Entry 8FL8 (electron microscopy, 4.20 A resolution (low resolution: residue-level contacts below are approximate; hydrogen-bond / salt-bridge calls are withheld)); this record covers chains C and D of the 27 polymer chains in the assembly.

[Chain C]
Name: ATP synthase subunit alpha
From: Saccharomyces cerevisiae
UniProtKB: A0A6A5Q4L9 (A0A6A5Q4L9_YEASX); residues 4-510 here correspond to UniProt positions 39-545 (UniProt number = residue number + 35)
Amino-acid sequence (507 residues; row label = number of the first residue in the row):
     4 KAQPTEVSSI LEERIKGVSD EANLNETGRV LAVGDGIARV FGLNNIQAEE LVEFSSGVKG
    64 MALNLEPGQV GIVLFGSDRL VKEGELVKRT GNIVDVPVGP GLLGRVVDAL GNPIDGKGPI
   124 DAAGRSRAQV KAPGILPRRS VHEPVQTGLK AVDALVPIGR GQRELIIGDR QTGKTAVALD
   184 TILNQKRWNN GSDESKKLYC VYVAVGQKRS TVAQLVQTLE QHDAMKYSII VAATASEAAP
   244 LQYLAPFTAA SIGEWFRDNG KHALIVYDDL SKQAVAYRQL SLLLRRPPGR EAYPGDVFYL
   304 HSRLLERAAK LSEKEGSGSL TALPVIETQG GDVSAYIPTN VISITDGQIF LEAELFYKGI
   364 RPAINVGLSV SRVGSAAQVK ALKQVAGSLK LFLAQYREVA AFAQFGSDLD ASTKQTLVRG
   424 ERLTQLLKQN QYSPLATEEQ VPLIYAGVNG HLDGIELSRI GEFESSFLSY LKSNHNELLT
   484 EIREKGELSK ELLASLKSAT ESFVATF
Disordered / not traced: 4-5
Small-molecule neighbours: ATP (adenosine-5'-triphosphate): Asp172, Arg173, Gln174, Thr175, Gly176, Lys177, Thr178, Ala179, Phe359, Arg364, Gln432, Asn433, Gln434

[Chain D]
Name: ATP synthase subunit beta
From: Saccharomyces cerevisiae
UniProtKB: A0A6A5PX46 (A0A6A5PX46_YEASX); residues 6-478 here correspond to UniProt positions 39-511 (UniProt number = residue number + 33)
Amino-acid sequence (473 residues; numbered 6 to 478; the number before each row is that of its first residue):
     6 STPITGKVTA VIGAIVDVHF EQSELPAILN ALEIKTPQGK LVLEVAQHLG ENTVRTIAMD
    66 GTEGLVRGEK VLDTGGPISV PVGRETLGRI INVIGEPIDE RGPIKSKLRK PIHADPPSFA
   126 EQSTSAEILE TGIKVVDLLA PYARGGKIGL FGGAGVGKTV FIQELINNIA KAHGGFSVFT
   186 GVGERTREGN DLYREMKETG VINLEGESKV ALVFGQMNEP PGARARVALT GLTIAEYFRD
   246 EEGQDVLLFI DNIFRFTQAG SEVSALLGRI PSAVGYQPTL ATDMGLLQER ITTTKKGSVT
   306 SVQAVYVPAD DLTDPAPATT FAHLDATTVL SRGISELGIY PAVDPLDSKS RLLDAAVVGQ
   366 EHYDVASKVQ ETLQTYKSLQ DIIAILGMDE LSEQDKLTVE RARKIQRFLS QPFAVAEVFT
   426 GIPGKLVRLK DTVASFKAVL EGKYDNIPEH AFYMVGGIED VVAKAEKLAA EAN

[How chain C and chain D interact]
Pairs across the interface (67; chain C residue first):
  Gly45(C) - Arg72(D)
  Leu46(C) - Arg72(D)
  Asn47(C) - Val71(D)
  Asn47(C) - Arg72(D)
  Asn48(C) - Val71(D)
  Ile49(C) - Leu70(D)
  Ile49(C) - Val71(D)
  Gln50(C) - Gly69(D)
  Gln50(C) - Leu70(D)
  Gln50(C) - Val71(D)
  Ala51(C) - Gly69(D)
  Ala51(C) - Leu70(D)
  Glu52(C) - Glu68(D)
  Glu52(C) - Gly69(D)
  Asn67(C) - Ile17(D)
  Leu68(C) - Ala15(D)
  Leu68(C) - Val16(D)
  Leu68(C) - Leu70(D)
  Leu68(C) - Arg72(D)
  Glu69(C) - Arg72(D)
  Pro70(C) - Thr14(D)
  Pro70(C) - Ala15(D)
  Pro70(C) - Arg72(D)
  Gly71(C) - Arg72(D)
  Val73(C) - Arg72(D)
  Gly137(C) - Thr191(D)
  Ile138(C) - Thr191(D)
  Ile138(C) - Gly194(D)
  Ile138(C) - Asn195(D)
  Ile138(C) - Phe219(D)
  Leu139(C) - Glu105(D)
  Arg141(C) - Thr191(D)
  Arg141(C) - Asn195(D)
  Arg142(C) - Asn195(D)
  Ser143(C) - Asp196(D)
  Arg166(C) - Arg190(D)
  Arg289(C) - Ile17(D)
  Arg289(C) - Gly18(D)
  Pro290(C) - Ala270(D)
  Gly298(C) - Glu267(D)
  Asp299(C) - Glu267(D)
  Asp299(C) - Leu271(D)
  Phe301(C) - Met222(D)
  Phe301(C) - Arg229(D)
  Phe301(C) - Gln263(D)
  Tyr302(C) - Gly66(D)
  Tyr302(C) - Asn223(D)
  Tyr302(C) - Glu224(D)
  Tyr302(C) - Pro225(D)
  Tyr302(C) - Pro226(D)
  Ser305(C) - Met222(D)
  Ser305(C) - Asn223(D)
  Arg306(C) - Asn223(D)
  Glu309(C) - Arg190(D)
  Glu309(C) - Thr191(D)
  Glu309(C) - Asn223(D)
  Ser337(C) - Ala314(D)
  Ser346(C) - Arg190(D)
  Ser346(C) - Met222(D)
  Ile347(C) - Arg190(D)
  Ile347(C) - Met222(D)
  Thr348(C) - Arg190(D)
  Asp349(C) - Arg190(D)
  Asp349(C) - Arg192(D)
  Arg375(C) - Arg190(D)
  Arg375(C) - Glu193(D)
  Val376(C) - Arg192(D)
Also at the interface, not in a pair above, chain C (41 interface residues in all): Leu66, Gln72, Ala135, Tyr339
Also at the interface, not in a pair above, chain D (37 interface residues in all): Thr67, Ile103, Asp104, Ala159, Lys163, Gly273

[Summary]
41 residues of chain C and 37 residues of chain D are in contact. Bound to chain C: ATP.
Here chain C is ATP synthase subunit alpha and chain D is ATP synthase subunit beta, both from Saccharomyces
cerevisiae. Entry 8FL8 (Yeast ATP Synthase structure in presence of MgATP) was determined by electron
microscopy (same publication as 8F29, 8F39 and 8FKJ).
